PDB entry 3VYG | X-ray diffraction, 1.72 A resolution | chains E and H of the 12 polymer chains in the assembly

[Chain E (and H)]
Name: Thiocyanate hydrolase subunit beta
Source organism: Thiobacillus thioparus
Notes: EC 3.5.5.8; chain H of this document is another copy of the same molecule, construct and numbering; everything in this record applies to it too
UniProt: O66186 (SCNB_THITI); residues 1-157 here = UniProt positions 1-157
Sequence (157 residues; numbered 1 to 157; the number before each row is that of its first residue):
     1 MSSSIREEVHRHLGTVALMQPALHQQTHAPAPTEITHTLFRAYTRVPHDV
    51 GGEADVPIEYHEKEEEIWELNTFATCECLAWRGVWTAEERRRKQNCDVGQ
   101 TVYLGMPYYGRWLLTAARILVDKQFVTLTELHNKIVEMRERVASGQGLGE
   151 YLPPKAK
Disordered / not traced: 1-3, 155-157

[How chain E and chain H interact]
Residue-residue contacts (57):
  Leu18(E) with Ala22(H); Leu23(H); His24(H), hydrogen bond (backbone-backbone); Gln25(H)
  Met19(E) with Leu23(H), hydrophobic
  Ala22(E) with Leu18(H)
  Leu23(E) with Leu18(H); Met19(H), hydrophobic
  His24(E) with Leu18(H), hydrogen bond (backbone-backbone)
  Gln25(E) with Leu18(H)
  Thr27(E) with Leu104(H)
  His28(E) with Leu104(H)
  Ala29(E) with Leu104(H), hydrogen bond (backbone-backbone); Met106(H)
  Pro30(E) with Leu104(H); Gly105(H); Met106(H); Pro107(H)
  Pro32(E) with Trp68(H), hydrophobic; Glu69(H); Pro107(H), hydrophobic
  Thr33(E) with Glu66(H)
  Ile35(E) with Gly105(H); Pro107(H), hydrophobic
  Tyr43(E) with Thr101(H); Val102(H); Gly105(H); Met106(H), hydrophobic
  Trp68(E) with Pro32(H), hydrophobic
  Glu69(E) with Pro32(H)
  Arg92(E) with Arg118(H); Asp122(H), salt bridge
  Asp97(E) with Asp97(H); Arg118(H), salt bridge
  Gln100(E) with Thr101(H)
  Thr101(E) with Gln100(H); Thr101(H), hydrogen bond
  Val102(E) with Tyr43(H)
  Leu104(E) with Thr27(H); His28(H); Ala29(H), hydrogen bond (backbone-backbone); Pro30(H)
  Gly105(E) with Thr27(H); Pro30(H); Ile35(H); Tyr43(H)
  Met106(E) with Ala29(H); Pro30(H); Phe40(H), hydrophobic; Tyr43(H), hydrophobic
  Pro107(E) with Pro30(H); Ala31(H); Pro32(H), hydrophobic; Ile35(H), hydrophobic
  Arg118(E) with Arg92(H); Asp97(H), salt bridge
  Asp122(E) with Arg92(H), salt bridge
Other interface residues (no listed pair), chain E (36 interface residues in all): Ala17, Ala31, Phe40, Thr44, Asp55, Lys63, Glu66, Val98, Leu114
Other interface residues (no listed pair), chain H (35 interface residues in all): Thr33, Thr44, Asp55, Lys63, Gly99, Leu114

[Summary]
36 residues of chain E face 35 of chain H across their interface, with 5 hydrogen bonds and 4 salt bridges.
Among the polar pairs are Arg92(E)-Asp122(H), Asp97(E)-Arg118(H) and Thr101(E)-Thr101(H).
Both chains are Thiocyanate hydrolase subunit beta (Thiobacillus thioparus). Entry 3VYG (Crystal structure of
Thiocyanate hydrolase mutant R136W) was determined by X-ray diffraction.
